Entry 5Z0R (X-ray diffraction, 2.05 A resolution); this record covers chains A and B.

# Chain A (and B)
Molecule: Extracellular solute-binding protein family 1, viral genome protein
Source organism: Escherichia coli
Notes: chain B of this document is another copy of the same molecule, construct and numbering; everything in this record applies to it too
UniProtKB: chimeric construct of A0A140NCD0, A0A1D9C0W3: residues 2-370 from A0A140NCD0 (A0A140NCD0_ECOBD) positions 27-395 (UniProt number = residue number + 25); residues 371-445 from A0A1D9C0W3 positions 24-98 (UniProt number = residue number - 347)
Sequence (445 residues; numbered 1 to 445; the number before each row is that of its first residue):
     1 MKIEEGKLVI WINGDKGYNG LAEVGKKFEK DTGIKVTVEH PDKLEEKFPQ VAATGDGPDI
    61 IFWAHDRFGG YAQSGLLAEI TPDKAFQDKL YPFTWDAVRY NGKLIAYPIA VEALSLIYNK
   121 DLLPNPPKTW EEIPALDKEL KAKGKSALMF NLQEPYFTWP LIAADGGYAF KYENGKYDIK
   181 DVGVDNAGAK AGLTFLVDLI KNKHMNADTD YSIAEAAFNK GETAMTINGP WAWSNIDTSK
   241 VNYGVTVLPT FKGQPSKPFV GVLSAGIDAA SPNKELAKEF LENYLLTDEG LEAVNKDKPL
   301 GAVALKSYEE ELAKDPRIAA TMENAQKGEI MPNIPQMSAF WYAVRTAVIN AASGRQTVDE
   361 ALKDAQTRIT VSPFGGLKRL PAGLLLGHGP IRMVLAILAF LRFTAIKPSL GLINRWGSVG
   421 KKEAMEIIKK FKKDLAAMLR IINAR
Unresolved in the structure: 1-3 (chain B: fully traced)
Differences from the reference sequence: initiating methionine (1); engineered mutation Asp268 (Asn293 in A0A140NCD0)
From the paper describing this entry:
  - self-association interface (contacts with another copy of this molecule): Leu377, Leu380, Leu384, Leu385, Met393, Ile397, Leu398, Phe400, Leu401, Ile428, Phe431, Leu435, Met438, Leu439, Ile442
  - mutagenesis - F403K, F431K: decreased stability

# Interface between chain A and chain B
Contacting residue pairs - 97 pairs, chain A then chain B:
  Gln73(A) with Lys407(B); Pro408(B), hydrogen bond (side chain-backbone); Ile413(B)
  Ser74(A) with Arg402(B); Lys407(B); Ile413(B)
  Gly75(A) with Ile413(B)
  Leu76(A) with Arg402(B)
  Asn101(A) with Leu410(B)
  Phe374(A) with Lys407(B)
  Gly376(A) with Lys407(B); Ser409(B)
  Leu377(A) with Leu385(B); Lys407(B)
  Lys378(A) with Leu385(B)
  Arg379(A) with Leu385(B)
  Leu380(A) with Leu380(B), hydrophobic; Phe400(B), hydrophobic
  Leu384(A) with Phe400(B), hydrophobic
  Leu385(A) with Leu377(B); Lys378(B); Arg379(B)
  Leu386(A) with Lys378(B)
  Arg392(A) with Phe403(B); Thr404(B), hydrogen bond (side chain-backbone)
  Met393(A) with Thr404(B)
  Ala396(A) with Phe400(B); Phe403(B), hydrophobic; Thr404(B)
  Ile397(A) with Phe400(B), hydrophobic
  Ala399(A) with Met438(B), hydrophobic
  Phe400(A) with Leu380(B), hydrophobic; Leu384(B), hydrophobic; Ala396(B); Ile397(B)
  Leu401(A) with Leu377(B), hydrophobic
  Arg402(A) with Lys430(B); Asp434(B), salt bridge; Ala437(B); Met438(B)
  Phe403(A) with Phe403(B), hydrophobic; Lys430(B), hydrogen bond (backbone-side chain); Phe431(B); Asp434(B); Leu435(B), hydrophobic
  Thr404(A) with Met393(B); Ala396(B)
  Ile406(A) with Leu377(B), hydrophobic
  Lys407(A) with Gly376(B); Leu377(B), hydrogen bond (backbone-backbone)
  Pro408(A) with Gly376(B)
  Ser409(A) with Gly375(B); Gly376(B)
  Leu410(A) with Gln73(B); Pro373(B)
  Ile413(A) with Gln73(B)
  Trp416(A) with Ser74(B), hydrogen bond (side chain-backbone); Met438(B); Ile441(B), hydrophobic; Ile442(B), hydrophobic; Arg445(B), hydrogen bond (backbone-side chain)
  Gly417(A) with Arg445(B)
  Val419(A) with Arg445(B), hydrogen bond (backbone-side chain)
  Lys421(A) with Ile442(B); Asn443(B), hydrogen bond (side chain-backbone); Arg445(B), hydrogen bond (side chain-backbone)
  Met425(A) with Leu439(B), hydrophobic; Asn443(B)
  Ile428(A) with Leu435(B); Leu439(B), hydrophobic; Ile442(B), hydrophobic
  Lys429(A) with Leu439(B)
  Phe431(A) with Phe403(B); Leu435(B)
  Lys432(A) with Leu435(B); Leu439(B)
  Asp434(A) with Arg402(B); Phe403(B)
  Leu435(A) with Phe431(B); Lys432(B), hydrogen bond (backbone-side chain); Leu435(B), hydrophobic
  Ala436(A) with Lys432(B)
  Met438(A) with Ala399(B), hydrophobic; Arg402(B); Trp416(B)
  Leu439(A) with Met425(B), hydrophobic; Lys432(B)
  Ile441(A) with Trp416(B), hydrophobic
  Ile442(A) with Trp416(B), hydrophobic; Lys421(B); Ala424(B), hydrophobic
  Asn443(A) with Lys421(B), hydrogen bond (backbone-side chain); Met425(B)
  Arg445(A) with Trp416(B), hydrogen bond (side chain-backbone); Gly417(B); Val419(B), hydrogen bond (side chain-backbone); Lys421(B), hydrogen bond (backbone-side chain)
Interface residues without a listed pair, chain A (56 interface residues in all): Ala52, Gly70, Ala72, Gly375, Leu395, Leu398, Ala424, Ala437
Interface residues without a listed pair, chain B (52 interface residues in all): Ala52, Thr54, Arg392, Leu395, Leu398, Leu401, Ala405, Ile406, Ile428, Ala436

# In short
Chain A and chain B form an interface of 56 and 52 residues respectively; the contacts include 14 hydrogen
bonds and 1 salt bridge. Polar contacts include Arg402(A)-Asp434(B), Gln73(A)-Pro408(B) and
Arg392(A)-Thr404(B). The paper reports that F403K and F431K of chain A reduce stability; a self-association
interface involving Leu377(A), Leu380(A) and Leu384(A) among others.
Both chains are Extracellular solute-binding protein family 1, viral genome protein (Escherichia coli). Entry
5Z0R (Structural insight into the Zika virus capsid encapsulating the viral genome) was determined by X-ray
diffraction, deposited together with 5Z0V.
